Entry 8YR5 (X-ray diffraction, 2.83 A resolution); this record covers chains F and J of the 12 polymer chains in the assembly.

# Chain F (and J)
Protein: CDP-diacylglycerol--serine O-phosphatidyltransferase
From: Escherichia coli str. K-12 substr. MG1655
Notes: EC 2.7.8.8; chain J of this document is another copy of the same molecule, construct and numbering; everything in this record applies to it too
UniProtKB: P23830 (PSS_ECOLI); residues 2-451 here = UniProt positions 2-451
Chain sequence (461 residues; numbered -9 to 451; the number before each row is that of its first residue; numbers below 1 keep their minus sign (Met-9 is residue -9)):
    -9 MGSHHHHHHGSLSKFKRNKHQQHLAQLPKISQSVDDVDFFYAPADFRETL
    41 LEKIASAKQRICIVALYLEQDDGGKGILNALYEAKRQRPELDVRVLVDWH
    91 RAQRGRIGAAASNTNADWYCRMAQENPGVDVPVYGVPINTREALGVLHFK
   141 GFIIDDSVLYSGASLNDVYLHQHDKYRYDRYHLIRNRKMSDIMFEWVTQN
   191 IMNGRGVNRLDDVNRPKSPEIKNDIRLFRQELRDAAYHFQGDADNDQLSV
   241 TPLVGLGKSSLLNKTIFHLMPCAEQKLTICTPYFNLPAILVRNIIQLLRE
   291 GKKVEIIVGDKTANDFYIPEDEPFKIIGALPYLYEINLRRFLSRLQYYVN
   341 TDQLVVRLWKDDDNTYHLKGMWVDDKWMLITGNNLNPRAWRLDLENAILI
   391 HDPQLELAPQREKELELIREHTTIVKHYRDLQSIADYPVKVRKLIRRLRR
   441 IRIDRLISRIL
Not modelled in the structure: -9 to 6, 95-102 (chain J: -9 to 4, 99-102)
Construct notes: initiating methionine (-9); expression tag (-8 to 1)
Curated features (UniProtKB/Swiss-Prot):
  - active site: His138, Asp169, His357, Glu385
  - binding site (a CDP-1,2-diacyl-sn-glycerol): Leu56, Tyr57, Arg91, Arg94, Arg96, Ile97, Glu132, Ala133, Val136, His138, Lys140, Gly152, Tyr159, Arg167, Tyr273, Asp305, Phe306, Ile316, Ile317, Leu320 and 9 more in UniProt
  - mutagenesis: Tyr57 (Y57A: Does not affect enzyme activity when serine concentration is saturating but reduces significantly when limiting), Arg91 (R91A: Reduces the enzyme activity), Arg94 (R94A: Reduces the enzyme activity), Arg96 (R96A: Does not affect enzyme activity), Arg131 (R131E: Does not affect enzyme membrane association; when associated with 212-E--E-219), His138 (H138A: Reduces the enzyme activity), Lys140 (K140A: Abolishes the enzyme activity), Tyr159 (Y159A: Reduces the enzyme activity when serine concentration is saturating but becomes comparable to the wild type when limiting), Arg167 (R167A: Reduces the enzyme activity), Lys212 to Arg219 (Does not affect enzyme membrane association; when associated with E-131), Tyr273 (Y273A: Reduces the enzyme activity), Asp305 (D305A: Reduces the enzyme activity), 7 further mutagenesis entries in UniProt
Reported in the primary citation:
  - catalytic residues: Asp169, His357, Glu385 (proposed by the authors, not directly observed)
  - mutagenesis - H138A (180-fold): decreased catalytic activity on 18:1/18:1 CDP-DG
  - mutagenesis - K140A, H357A: abolished catalytic activity
  - mutagenesis - R91A, R94A, Y159A, R167A, Y273A, D305A, F306A: decreased catalytic activity on CDP-DG
  - mutagenesis - Y57A: decreased catalytic activity
  - mutagenesis - Y273A, D305A: decreased catalytic activity on serine
  - mutagenesis - Y159A: unchanged catalytic activity on serine
  - mutagenesis - D145A, D169A, D364A, E385A: decreased stability
  - mutagenesis - R131E/K212E/R219E: unchanged localization
  - mutagenesis - K433E/R436E/R437E/R439E/R440E/R442E/R445E/R449E: decreased localization

# Chain F / chain J interface
Pairs across the interface (8; chain F residue first):
  Glu73(F) with Glu185(J)
  Arg76(F) with Gln189(J)
  Gln77(F) with Glu185(J); Thr188(J), hydrogen bond; Gln189(J); Asn193(J), hydrogen bond (backbone-side chain)
  Arg78(F) with Met192(J); Asn193(J), hydrogen bond
Other interface residues (no listed pair), chain F (5 interface residues in all): Lys48
Other interface residues (no listed pair), chain J (6 interface residues in all): Tyr124

# Overview
5 residues of chain F face 6 of chain J across their interface; the contacts include 3 hydrogen bonds. Polar
pairs include Gln77(F)-Thr188(J), Gln77(F)-Asn193(J) and Arg78(F)-Asn193(J). From the paper: catalytic
residues Asp169(F), His357(F) and Glu385(F); R91A, R94A and Y159A of chain F, among others, reduce catalytic
activity on CDP-DG; 17 substitutions were tested in all.
Both chains are CDP-diacylglycerol--serine O-phosphatidyltransferase (Escherichia coli str. K-12 substr.
MG1655). Entry 8YR5 (Crystal structure of E. coli phosphatidylserine synthase in apo state) was determined by
X-ray diffraction, deposited together with 8YR6.
